9DIH - chains A and B of the 3 polymer chains in the assembly; structure by X-ray diffraction, 1.94 A resolution.

[Chain A (and B)]
Name: HNH endonuclease
Organism: Pseudomonas syringae
Notes: chain B of this document is another copy of the same molecule, construct and numbering; everything in this record applies to it too
UniProtKB: A0A2P0QGK5 (A0A2P0QGK5_PSESF); residues 1-388 here correspond to UniProt positions 10-397 (UniProt number = residue number + 9)
Chain sequence (388 residues; row label = number of the first residue in the row):
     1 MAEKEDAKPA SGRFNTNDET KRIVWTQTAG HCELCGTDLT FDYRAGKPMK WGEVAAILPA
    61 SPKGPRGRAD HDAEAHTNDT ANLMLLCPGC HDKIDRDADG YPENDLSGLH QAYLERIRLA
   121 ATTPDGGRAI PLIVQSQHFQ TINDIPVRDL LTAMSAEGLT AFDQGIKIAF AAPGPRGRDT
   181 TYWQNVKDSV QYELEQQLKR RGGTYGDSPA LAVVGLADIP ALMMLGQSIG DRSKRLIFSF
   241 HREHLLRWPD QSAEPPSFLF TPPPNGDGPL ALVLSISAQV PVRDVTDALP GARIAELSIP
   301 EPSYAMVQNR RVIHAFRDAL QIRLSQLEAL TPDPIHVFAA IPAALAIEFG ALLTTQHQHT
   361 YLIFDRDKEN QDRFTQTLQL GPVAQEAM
Unresolved in the structure: 1-12, 383-388 (chain B: 1-9, 384-388)
Differences from the reference sequence: engineered mutation Ala56 (His65 in A0A2P0QGK5)
Bound ions: Zn2+: Cys32, Cys35, Cys87, Cys90
Small-molecule neighbours: Y4F (Cyclic (adenosine-(2'-5')-monophosphate-adenosine-(3'-5')-monophosphate): His138, Phe139, Leu216, Ala217, Asp218, Ile219, Leu222, Phe240, Arg242, Ser277, Ala278, Gln279, Pro281, Tyr304, Ala339, Ala340, Ile341, Pro342, Ala343, Arg366, Phe374

[Chain A / chain B interface]
Residue-residue contacts - 131 pairs, chain A then chain B:
  Asp18(A) - Arg22(B)  salt bridge
  Glu19(A) - Tyr43(B)
  Glu19(A) - Pro48(B)
  Glu19(A) - Met49(B)  hydrogen bond (side chain-backbone)
  Thr20(A) - Tyr43(B)  hydrogen bond
  Arg22(A) - Asp18(B)  salt bridge
  Arg22(A) - Arg22(B)
  Arg22(A) - Trp51(B)
  Ile23(A) - Thr40(B)
  Ile23(A) - Tyr43(B)  hydrophobic
  Ile23(A) - Arg44(B)
  Ile23(A) - Trp51(B)  hydrophobic
  Trp25(A) - Thr26(B)
  Thr26(A) - Trp25(B)
  Thr26(A) - Ala29(B)
  Thr26(A) - Gly30(B)
  Gln27(A) - Arg44(B)  hydrogen bond
  Ala29(A) - Thr26(B)
  Ala29(A) - Ile117(B)  hydrophobic
  Gly30(A) - Thr26(B)
  His31(A) - Ala121(B)
  His31(A) - Thr122(B)
  Glu33(A) - Pro124(B)
  Leu34(A) - Pro124(B)
  Cys35(A) - Pro124(B)
  Cys35(A) - Asp125(B)
  Gly36(A) - Ala121(B)
  Gly36(A) - Thr122(B)
  Gly36(A) - Pro124(B)
  Lys50(A) - Arg22(B)
  Lys50(A) - Thr26(B)  hydrogen bond
  Asn78(A) - Tyr43(B)  hydrogen bond (backbone-side chain)
  Thr80(A) - Tyr43(B)
  Thr80(A) - Arg44(B)
  Asp97(A) - Arg148(B)  salt bridge
  Gly100(A) - Arg148(B)
  Tyr101(A) - Ser155(B)
  Asp105(A) - Ala156(B)
  Asp105(A) - Arg247(B)  salt bridge
  Leu109(A) - Ser155(B)
  Leu109(A) - Ala156(B)
  Leu109(A) - Gly158(B)
  Tyr113(A) - Ala121(B)  hydrogen bond (side chain-backbone)
  Tyr113(A) - Pro124(B)  hydrophobic
  Arg116(A) - Ala120(B)
  Arg116(A) - Thr123(B)
  Ile117(A) - Ala29(B)  hydrophobic
  Ala120(A) - Arg116(B)  hydrogen bond (backbone-side chain)
  Ala120(A) - Ala120(B)  hydrophobic
  Ala121(A) - His31(B)
  Ala121(A) - Gly36(B)
  Ala121(A) - Tyr113(B)
  Ala121(A) - Ile117(B)  hydrophobic
  Thr122(A) - Gly36(B)
  Thr123(A) - Arg116(B)  hydrogen bond (backbone-side chain)
  Asp125(A) - Ala112(B)
  Asp125(A) - Arg116(B)
  Arg128(A) - Gly108(B)  hydrogen bond (side chain-backbone)
  Arg128(A) - Ala112(B)
  His138(A) - Gln356(B)
  Phe139(A) - Arg232(B)
  Phe139(A) - Thr354(B)
  Gln140(A) - Gln191(B)  hydrogen bond (backbone-side chain)
  Thr141(A) - Gln227(B)
  Thr141(A) - Gly230(B)
  Thr141(A) - Arg232(B)  hydrogen bond
  Thr141(A) - Thr354(B)
  Ile142(A) - Glu195(B)
  Ile142(A) - Leu198(B)  hydrophobic
  Ile142(A) - Arg232(B)
  Asn143(A) - Arg232(B)
  Asp144(A) - Arg201(B)  salt bridge
  Asp144(A) - Ser208(B)
  Asp144(A) - Arg232(B)  hydrogen bond (backbone-backbone)
  Asp144(A) - Ser233(B)
  Pro146(A) - Asp207(B)
  Val147(A) - Asp207(B)  hydrogen bond (backbone-side chain)
  Arg148(A) - Leu119(B)  hydrogen bond (side chain-backbone)
  Arg148(A) - Thr122(B)  hydrogen bond
  Arg148(A) - Thr123(B)
  Arg148(A) - Asp125(B)  salt bridge
  Arg148(A) - Gly126(B)
  Arg148(A) - Thr204(B)  hydrogen bond
  Arg148(A) - Tyr205(B)
  Arg148(A) - Asp207(B)  hydrogen bond (backbone-side chain)
  Leu151(A) - Leu119(B)
  Leu151(A) - Tyr205(B)  hydrophobic
  Thr152(A) - Leu119(B)
  Ser155(A) - Arg116(B)
  Ser155(A) - Leu119(B)
  Thr160(A) - Ala112(B)
  Thr160(A) - Glu115(B)
  Thr160(A) - Arg116(B)
  Ala161(A) - Glu115(B)
  Gln164(A) - Tyr205(B)  hydrogen bond (side chain-backbone)
  Arg178(A) - Gln356(B)
  Leu216(A) - Arg232(B)
  Phe240(A) - Asp231(B)
  Phe240(A) - Arg232(B)
  Phe240(A) - Ser233(B)
  Arg242(A) - Asp231(B)  salt bridge
  Arg242(A) - His314(B)
  Arg242(A) - Arg317(B)
  Arg242(A) - Thr355(B)
  Glu243(A) - Arg311(B)
  Glu243(A) - His314(B)
  Glu243(A) - Arg317(B)
  Leu245(A) - Lys234(B)
  Ser277(A) - Gln321(B)  hydrogen bond (backbone-side chain)
  Ala278(A) - Ser325(B)
  Gln279(A) - Ser325(B)  hydrogen bond (backbone-side chain)
  Arg283(A) - Glu328(B)  hydrogen bond (side chain-backbone)
  Arg283(A) - Ala329(B)  hydrogen bond (side chain-backbone)
  Arg283(A) - Thr331(B)  hydrogen bond (side chain-backbone)
  Arg283(A) - Pro332(B)
  Glu301(A) - Ile322(B)
  Pro302(A) - Ile322(B)
  Ser303(A) - Gln321(B)
  Ser303(A) - Ile322(B)
  Tyr304(A) - Gln321(B)  hydrogen bond (backbone-side chain)
  Tyr304(A) - Leu352(B)  hydrophobic
  Tyr304(A) - Thr355(B)
  Ala305(A) - Asp318(B)
  Arg366(A) - Gln356(B)  hydrogen bond (backbone-side chain)
  Arg366(A) - His357(B)
  Lys368(A) - Thr355(B)  hydrogen bond (side chain-backbone)
  Lys368(A) - Gln356(B)
  Lys368(A) - Gln358(B)
  Asp372(A) - Gln356(B)
  Asp372(A) - His357(B)  salt bridge
  Asp372(A) - Gln358(B)  hydrogen bond (side chain-backbone)
Interface residues without a listed pair, chain A (78 interface residues in all): Thr28, Cys32, Thr40, Asp99, Arg118, Pro124, Asp149, Gly158, Lys167, Pro281, Asp367, Gln371
Interface residues without a listed pair, chain B (75 interface residues in all): Lys21, Lys47, Leu109, Thr152, Glu157, Lys187, Leu194, Ser228, Ile229, Leu330, Pro382

[Summary]
78 residues of chain A face 75 of chain B across their interface, with 27 hydrogen bonds and 8 salt bridges.
Polar contacts include Asp18(A)-Arg22(B), Asp97(A)-Arg148(B) and Asp105(A)-Arg247(B). Chain A binds compound
Y4F. Cys32(A), Cys35(A), Cys87(A) and Cys90(A) form the Zn2+ site.
Both chains are HNH endonuclease (Pseudomonas syringae). Entry 9DIH (CBASS Pseudomonas syringae Cap5 tetramer
with DNA duplex and 3'2'-c-diAMP cyclic dinucleotide ligand) was determined by X-ray diffraction, deposited
together with 9DIF and 9NLG.
